PDB entry 5MMI | electron microscopy, 3.20 A resolution | chains A and R of the 35 polymer chains in the assembly

[Chain A]
Molecule: 23S ribosomal RNA
Source organism: Spinacia oleracea
Sequence (2810 nucleotides; row label = number of the first residue in the row):
     1 UUCAAACGAGGAAAGGCUUACGGUGGAUACCUAGGCACCCAGAGACGAGG
    51 AAGGGCGUAUUAAUCGACGAAAUGCUUCGGGGAGUUGAAAAUAAGCAGAG
   101 AUCCGGAGAUUCCCGAAUAGGUCAACCUUUCGAACUUCUGCUGAAUCCAU
   151 GGGCAGGCAAGAGACAACCUGGCGAACUGAAACAUCUUAGUAGCCAGAGG
   201 AAAAGAAAGCAAAAGCGAUUCCCGUAGUAGCGGCGAGCGAAAUGGGAGCA
   251 GCCUAAACCGUGAAAACGGGGUUGUGGGAGAGCAAUACAAGCGUCGUGCU
   301 GCUAGGCGAAUCAGUGGAGUGCGGAACCCUAGAUGGUGAAAGUCCAGUAG
   351 CCGAAAGCAUCACUAGCUUAUGCUCUGACCCGAGUAGCAUGGGGCACGUG
   401 GAAUCCCGUGUGAAUCAGCAAGGACCACCUUGCAAGGCUAAAUACUCCUG
   451 GGUGACCGAUAGCGAAGUAGUACCGUGAGGGAAGGGUGAAAAGAACCCCC
   501 AUCGGGGAGUGAAAUAGAACAUGAAACCGUAAGCUCUCAAGCAGUGGGAG
   551 GGGGACCAGACCCUGACCGCGUGCCUGUUGAAGAAUGAGCCGGCGACUCA
   601 UAGGCAGUGGCUUGGUUAAGGGAACCCACCGGAGCCGUAGCGAAAGCGAG
   651 UCUUCAUAGGGCAAUUGUCACUGCUUAUGGACCCGAACCUGGGUGAUCUA
   701 UCCAUGACCAGGAUGAAGCUUGGGUGAAACUAAGUGGAGGUCCGAACCGA
   751 CUGAUGUUGAAGAAUCAGCGGAUGAGUUGUGGUUAGGGGUGAAAUGCCAC
   801 UCGAACCCAGAGCUAGCUGGUUCUCCCCGAAAUGCGUUGAGGCGCAGCAG
   851 UUGACUGGACAUCUAGGGGUAAAGCACUGUUUCGGUGCGGGCCGCGAGAG
   901 CGGUACCAAAUCGAGGCAAACUCUGAAUACUAGAUAUGACCUCCAAAUAA
   951 CAGGGGUCAAGGUCGGCCAGUGAGACGAUGGGGGAUAAGCUUCAUCGUCG
  1001 AGAGGGAAACAGCCCGGAUCACCAGCUAAGGCCCCUAAAUGACCGCUCAG
  1051 UGAUAAAGGAGGUAGGGGUGCAGAGACAGCCAGGAGGUUUGCCUAGAAGC
  1101 AGCCACCCUUGAAAGAGUGCGUAAUAGCUCACUGAUCGAGCGCUCUUGCG
  1151 CCGAAGAUGAACGGGGCUAAGCGGUCUGCCGAAGCUGUGGGAUGUAAAAA
  1201 AACAUCGGUAGGGGAGCGUUCCGUGUUAGGGAGAAACGCGUGCGUGAGCC
  1251 GCGUUGGACGAAGCGGAAGCGAGAAUGUCGGCUUGAGUAACGCAAACAUU
  1301 GGUGAGAAUCCAAUGCCCCGAAAACCUAAGGGUUCCUCCGCAAGGUUCGU
  1351 CCACGGAGGGUGAGUCAGGGCCUAAGAUCAGGCCGAAAGGCGUAGUCGAU
  1401 GGACAACAGGUGAAUAUUCCUGUACUACCCCUUGUUGGUCCCGAGGGACG
  1451 GAGGAGGCUAGGUUAGCCGAAAGAUGGUUAUCGGUUCAAGGACGCAAGGU
  1501 GACCCUGUUUUUCAGGGUAAGAAGGGGUAGAGAAAAUGCCUCGAGCCAAU
  1551 GUUCGAGUACCAGGCGCUACGGCGCUGAAGUAACCGAUGCCAUACUCCCA
  1601 GGAAAAGCUCGAACGACCUUCAACAAAAGGGUACCUGUACCCGAAACCGA
  1651 CACAGGUAGGUAGGUAGAGAAUACCUAGGGGCGCGAGACAACUCUCUCUA
  1701 AGGAACUCGGCAAAAUAGCCCCGUAACUUCGGGAGAAGGGGUGCCCCCUC
  1751 ACAAAGGGGGUCGAAGUGACCAGGCCCGGGCGACUGUUUACCAAAAACAC
  1801 AGGUCUCCGCAAAGUCGUAAGACCAUGUAUGGGGGCUGACGCCUGCCCAG
  1851 UGCCGGAAGGUCAAGGAAGUUGGUGACCUGAUGACAGGGGAGCCGGCGAC
  1901 CGAAGCCCCGGUGAACGGCGGCCGUAACUAUAACGGUCCUAAGGUAGCGA
  1951 AAUUCCUUGUCGGGUAAGUUCCGACCCGCACGAAAGGCGUAACGAUCUGG
  2001 GCACUGUCUCGGAGAGAGGCUCGGUGAAAUAGACAUGUCUGUGAAGAUGC
  2051 GGACUACCUGCACCUGGACAGAAAGACCCUAUGAAGCUUUACUGUUCCCU
  2101 GGGAUUGGCUUUGGGCUUUUCCUGCGCAGCUUAGGUGGAAGGCGAAGAAG
  2151 GCCCCCUUCCGGGGGGGCCCGAGCCAUCAGUGAGAUACCACUCUGGAAGA
  2201 GCUAGAAUUCUAACCUUGUGUCAGGACCUACGGGCCAAGGGACAUUCUCA
  2251 GGUAGACAGUUUCUAUGGGGCGUAGGCCUCCCAAAAGGUAACGGAGGCGU
  2301 GCAAAGGUUUCCUCGGGCCGGACGGAGAUUGGCCCUCGAGUGCAAAGGCA
  2351 GAAGGGAGCUUGACUGCAAGACCCACCCGUCGAGCAGGGACGAAAGUCGG
  2401 CCUUAGUGAUCCGACGGUGCCGAGUGGAAGGGCCGUCGCUCAACGGAUAA
  2451 AAGUUACUCUAGGGAUAACAGGCUGAUCUUCCCCAAGAGUUCACAUCGAC
  2501 GGGAAGGUUUGGCACCUCGAUGUCGGCUCUUCGCCACCUGGGGCUGUAGU
  2551 AUGUUCCAAGGGUUGGGCUGUUCGCCCAUUAAAGCGGUACGUGAGCUGGG
  2601 UUCAGAACGUCGUGAGACAGUUCGGUCCAUAUCCGGUGUGGGCGUUAGAG
  2651 CAUUGAGAGGACCUUUCCCUAGUACGAGAGGACCGGGAAGGACGCACCUC
  2701 UGGUGUACCAGUUAUCGUGCCCACGGUAAACGCUGGGUAGCCAAGUGCGG
  2751 AGCGGAUAACUGCUGAAAGCAUCUAAGUAGUAAGCCCACCCCAAGAUGAG
  2801 UGCUCUCCUA
Disordered / not traced: 1, 515, 896-900, 1751-1755
Bound ions: Mg2+ site 1 near A9 (its only coordinating residue here); Mg2+ site 2 near G15 (its only coordinating residue here); Mg2+ site 3: C30, G1260; Mg2+ site 4 near A45 (its only coordinating residue here); Mg2+ site 5 near A52 (its only coordinating residue here); Mg2+ site 6 near A71 (its only coordinating residue here); Mg2+ site 7 near U118 (its only coordinating residue here); Mg2+ site 8 near C148 (its only coordinating residue here); Mg2+ site 9: A160, G161; Mg2+ site 10: C177, U2260; Mg2+ site 11 near U178 (its only coordinating residue here); Mg2+ site 12: A182, C183; 211 more Mg2+ sites not listed

[Chain R]
Protein: 50S ribosomal protein L20, chloroplastic
Source organism: Spinacia oleracea
UniProtKB: P28803 (RK20_SPIOL); residues 1-128 here = UniProt positions 1-128
Chain sequence (128 residues; each row starts with the number of its first residue):
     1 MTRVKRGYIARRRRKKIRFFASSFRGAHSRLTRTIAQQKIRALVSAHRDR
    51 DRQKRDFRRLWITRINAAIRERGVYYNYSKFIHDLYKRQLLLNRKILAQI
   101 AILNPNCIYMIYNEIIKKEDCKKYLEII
Disordered / not traced: 1, 121-128

[How chain A and chain R interact]
Pairs across the interface (148):
  G16(A) / Arg-25(R)  sugar contact
  C17(A) / Ser-23(R)  phosphate contact
  C17(A) / Phe-24(R)  sugar contact
  C17(A) / Arg-25(R)  sugar contact
  C17(A) / Gly-26(R)  hydrogen bond to the phosphate
  C17(A) / Arg-30(R)  salt bridge to the phosphate
  U18(A) / Ser-22(R)  phosphate contact
  U18(A) / Ser-23(R)  hydrogen bond to the phosphate
  A27(A) / Arg-11(R)  hydrogen bond to the sugar
  U28(A) / Lys-5(R)  phosphate contact
  U28(A) / Gly-7(R)  phosphate contact
  U28(A) / Arg-11(R)  hydrogen bond to the sugar
  A29(A) / Lys-5(R)  salt bridge to the phosphate
  A455(A) / Thr-2(R)  hydrogen bond to the phosphate
  C456(A) / Thr-2(R)  hydrogen bond to the phosphate
  C457(A) / Thr-2(R)  phosphate contact
  C457(A) / Arg-3(R)  hydrogen bond to the phosphate
  G458(A) / Arg-3(R)  salt bridge to the phosphate
  G458(A) / Lys-5(R)  phosphate contact
  A459(A) / Lys-5(R)  salt bridge to the phosphate
  A461(A) / Arg-3(R)  sugar contact
  A525(A) / Arg-18(R)  hydrogen bond to the phosphate
  A526(A) / Arg-18(R)  salt bridge to the phosphate
  C527(A) / Arg-30(R)  phosphate contact
  C527(A) / Leu-31(R)  phosphate contact
  C542(A) / Arg-41(R)  hydrogen bond to the sugar
  A543(A) / Arg-25(R)  sugar contact
  A543(A) / His-28(R)  base contact
  A543(A) / Gln-38(R)  phosphate contact
  A543(A) / Arg-41(R)  salt bridge to the phosphate
  G544(A) / Phe-24(R)  phosphate contact
  G544(A) / Arg-25(R)  hydrogen bond to the phosphate
  G544(A) / Ala-42(R)  sugar contact
  G544(A) / Ser-45(R)  base contact
  U545(A) / Phe-24(R)  phosphate contact
  U545(A) / Ser-45(R)  hydrogen bond to the sugar
  U545(A) / Ala-46(R)  sugar contact
  U545(A) / Asp-49(R)  hydrogen bond to the sugar
  G546(A) / Asp-49(R)  sugar contact
  G546(A) / Gln-53(R)  hydrogen bond to the phosphate
  G547(A) / Gln-53(R)  phosphate contact
  G547(A) / Phe-57(R)  sugar contact
  U564(A) / Ser-23(R)  phosphate contact
  G569(A) / Asp-49(R)  hydrogen bond to the base
  G569(A) / Asp-56(R)  sugar contact
  C570(A) / Arg-48(R)  sugar contact
  C570(A) / Asp-49(R)  sugar contact
  C570(A) / Arg-52(R)  hydrogen bond to the phosphate
  G571(A) / Arg-48(R)  hydrogen bond to the sugar
  G573(A) / Gln-37(R)  hydrogen bond to the sugar
  G573(A) / Arg-41(R)  salt bridge to the phosphate
  C574(A) / Gln-37(R)  sugar contact
  A588(A) / Arg-33(R)  base contact
  C590(A) / Leu-31(R)  sugar contact
  C590(A) / Arg-33(R)  salt bridge to the phosphate
  C591(A) / Leu-31(R)  phosphate contact
  C591(A) / Thr-32(R)  hydrogen bond to the phosphate
  C591(A) / Arg-33(R)  hydrogen bond to the phosphate
  G592(A) / Arg-11(R)  phosphate contact
  G592(A) / Arg-14(R)  salt bridge to the phosphate
  G592(A) / Thr-32(R)  hydrogen bond to the phosphate
  G593(A) / Arg-6(R)  phosphate contact
  G593(A) / Ala-10(R)  phosphate contact
  G593(A) / Arg-14(R)  salt bridge to the phosphate
  C594(A) / Lys-5(R)  phosphate contact
  C594(A) / Arg-6(R)  salt bridge to the phosphate
  G595(A) / Arg-6(R)  hydrogen bond to the base
  G1004(A) / Arg-55(R)  phosphate contact
  G1005(A) / Arg-52(R)  salt bridge to the phosphate
  G1005(A) / Arg-55(R)  salt bridge to the phosphate
  A1021(A) / His-47(R)  salt bridge to the phosphate
  A1021(A) / Arg-50(R)  salt bridge to the phosphate
  C1022(A) / Arg-50(R)  phosphate contact
  C1022(A) / Lys-54(R)  salt bridge to the phosphate
  C1023(A) / Gln-53(R)  phosphate contact
  C1023(A) / Lys-54(R)  salt bridge to the phosphate
  C1023(A) / Phe-57(R)  stacking on the base
  C1023(A) / Trp-61(R)  phosphate contact
  C1023(A) / Lys-95(R)  hydrogen bond to the sugar
  A1024(A) / Trp-61(R)  phosphate contact
  A1024(A) / Asn-93(R)  hydrogen bond to the sugar
  G1025(A) / Arg-58(R)  salt bridge to the phosphate
  G1025(A) / Tyr-86(R)  hydrogen bond to the phosphate
  G1025(A) / Asn-93(R)  phosphate contact
  G1025(A) / Arg-94(R)  salt bridge to the phosphate
  C1026(A) / Arg-58(R)  salt bridge to the phosphate
  C1026(A) / Tyr-86(R)  hydrogen bond to the phosphate
  C1026(A) / Arg-94(R)  salt bridge to the phosphate
  U1036(A) / Arg-59(R)  hydrogen bond to the sugar
  A1037(A) / Arg-59(R)  hydrogen bond to the sugar
  A1037(A) / Thr-63(R)  sugar contact
  A1038(A) / Ile-62(R)  sugar contact
  A1038(A) / Thr-63(R)  hydrogen bond to the phosphate
  A1038(A) / Asn-66(R)  hydrogen bond to the phosphate
  A1039(A) / Asn-66(R)  hydrogen bond to the phosphate
  A1039(A) / Arg-70(R)  salt bridge to the phosphate
  A1039(A) / Asn-77(R)  phosphate contact
  A1039(A) / Tyr-78(R)  hydrogen bond to the phosphate
  A1039(A) / Ser-79(R)  hydrogen bond to the phosphate
  U1040(A) / Arg-70(R)  salt bridge to the phosphate
  G1178(A) / Ser-79(R)  sugar contact
  G1178(A) / His-83(R)  sugar contact
  C1179(A) / Tyr-78(R)  phosphate contact
  C1179(A) / Ser-79(R)  sugar contact
  C1179(A) / Ile-82(R)  sugar contact
  C1180(A) / Arg-58(R)  salt bridge to the phosphate
  C1180(A) / Ile-62(R)  sugar contact
  C1180(A) / Tyr-78(R)  hydrogen bond to the phosphate
  C1180(A) / Arg-94(R)  salt bridge to the phosphate
  G1181(A) / Arg-58(R)  salt bridge to the phosphate
  A1182(A) / Arg-55(R)  hydrogen bond to the phosphate
  A1183(A) / Asp-51(R)  base contact
  A1183(A) / Arg-55(R)  salt bridge to the phosphate
  G1218(A) / Ile-9(R)  sugar contact
  U1219(A) / Val-4(R)  sugar contact
  U1219(A) / Lys-5(R)  sugar contact
  U1219(A) / Tyr-8(R)  sugar contact
  U1220(A) / Thr-2(R)  sugar contact
  U1220(A) / Arg-3(R)  sugar contact
  U1220(A) / Val-4(R)  sugar contact
  U1220(A) / Tyr-8(R)  hydrogen bond to the phosphate
  C1221(A) / Thr-2(R)  sugar contact
  A1236(A) / Tyr-8(R)  phosphate contact
  A1236(A) / Arg-12(R)  salt bridge to the phosphate
  C1237(A) / Tyr-8(R)  phosphate contact
  C1237(A) / Arg-11(R)  salt bridge to the phosphate
  C1237(A) / Arg-12(R)  salt bridge to the phosphate
  G1238(A) / Lys-15(R)  salt bridge to the phosphate
  C1239(A) / Lys-15(R)  salt bridge to the phosphate
  G1240(A) / Phe-19(R)  phosphate contact
  A1247(A) / Lys-16(R)  salt bridge to the phosphate
  G1248(A) / Lys-16(R)  hydrogen bond to the base
  A1268(A) / Thr-2(R)  phosphate contact
  G1269(A) / Thr-2(R)  hydrogen bond to the phosphate
  G1269(A) / Arg-3(R)  hydrogen bond to the base
  G1269(A) / Val-4(R)  hydrogen bond to the sugar
  C1270(A) / Val-4(R)  sugar contact
  A1272(A) / Arg-6(R)  salt bridge to the phosphate
  A1272(A) / Arg-13(R)  salt bridge to the phosphate
  G1273(A) / Arg-13(R)  salt bridge to the phosphate
  G1273(A) / Arg-14(R)  salt bridge to the phosphate
  G1273(A) / Arg-33(R)  hydrogen bond to the sugar
  G1273(A) / Gln-37(R)  base contact
  A2033(A) / Ala-27(R)  phosphate contact
  A2033(A) / His-28(R)  hydrogen bond to the sugar
  A2033(A) / Leu-31(R)  sugar contact
  C2034(A) / Ala-27(R)  phosphate contact
  A2035(A) / Arg-25(R)  hydrogen bond to the base
Also at the interface, not in a pair above, chain A (76 interface residues in all): U19, A524, G1271, A1274
Also at the interface, not in a pair above, chain R (65 interface residues in all): Ser-29, Thr-34, Ala-36, Lys-80

[Overview]
76 residues of chain A face 65 of chain R across their interface, with 42 hydrogen bonds, 37 salt bridges and
1 aromatic stacking contact. Polar pairs include G569(A)/Asp-49(R), G595(A)/Arg-6(R) and G1248(A)/Lys-16(R).
The Mg2+ site 3 is built by C30(A) and G1260(A).
Here chain A is 23S ribosomal RNA and chain R is 50S ribosomal protein L20, chloroplastic, both from Spinacia
oleracea. Entry 5MMI (Structure of the large subunit of the chloroplast ribosome) was determined by electron
microscopy (same publication as 5MMJ and 5MMM).
